5CHE - chains B and F of the 6 polymer chains in the assembly; structure by X-ray diffraction, 3.20 A resolution.

[Chain B]
Protein: Glutamyl-tRNA reductase 1, chloroplastic
Organism: Arabidopsis thaliana
Notes: EC 1.2.1.70
Reference sequence: P42804 (HEM11_ARATH); residues 73-543 here = UniProt positions 73-543
Sequence (472 residues; row label = number of the first residue in the row):
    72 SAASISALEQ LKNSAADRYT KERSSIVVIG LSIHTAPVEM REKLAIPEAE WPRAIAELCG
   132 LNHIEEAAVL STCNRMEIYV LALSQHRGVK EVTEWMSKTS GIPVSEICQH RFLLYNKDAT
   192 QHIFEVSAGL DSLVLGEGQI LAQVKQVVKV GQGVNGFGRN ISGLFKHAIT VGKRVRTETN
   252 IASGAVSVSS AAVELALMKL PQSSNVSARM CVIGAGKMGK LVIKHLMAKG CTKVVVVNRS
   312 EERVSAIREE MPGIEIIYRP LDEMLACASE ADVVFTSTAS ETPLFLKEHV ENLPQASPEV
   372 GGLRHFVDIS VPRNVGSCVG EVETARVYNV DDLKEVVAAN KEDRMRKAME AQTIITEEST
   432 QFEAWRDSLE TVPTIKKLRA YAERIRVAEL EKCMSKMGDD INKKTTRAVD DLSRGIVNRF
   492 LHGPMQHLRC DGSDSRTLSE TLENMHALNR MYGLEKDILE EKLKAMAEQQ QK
Disordered / not traced: 72-93, 225-227, 274-276, 352, 410-411, 469-470, 528-543
Differences from the reference sequence: expression tag (72)

[Chain F]
Protein: Protein FLUORESCENT IN BLUE LIGHT, chloroplastic
Organism: Arabidopsis thaliana
Reference sequence: Q940U6 (FLU_ARATH); residues 196-317 here correspond to UniProt positions 195-316 (UniProt number = residue number - 1)
Sequence (159 residues; numbered 159 to 317; the number before each row is that of its first residue):
   159 MKYLLPTAAA GLLLLAAQPA MAMDIGINSD PHHHHHHIVE PKKQELISKL KTGKTFLRNQ
   219 EPEKAYTEFK IALELAQSLK DPTEEKKAAR GLGASLQRQG KYREAIQYHS MVLAISKRES
   279 EDSGITEAYG AIADCYTELG DLEKAGKFYD TYIARLETD
Disordered / not traced: 159-199, 317
Differences from the reference sequence: initiating methionine (159); expression tag (160-195)

[How chain B and chain F interact]
Residue-residue contacts (32):
  Arg-230(B) / Asp-299(F)  salt bridge
  Arg-230(B) / Lys-302(F)
  Trp-436(B) / Glu-301(F)
  Leu-440(B) / Leu-300(F)
  Leu-440(B) / Glu-301(F)
  Val-443(B) / Thr-295(F)
  Val-443(B) / Leu-300(F)
  Val-443(B) / Tyr-307(F)  hydrophobic
  Pro-444(B) / Thr-295(F)
  Ile-446(B) / Tyr-307(F)  hydrophobic
  Lys-447(B) / Asp-292(F)
  Lys-447(B) / Thr-295(F)
  Lys-447(B) / Glu-296(F)  salt bridge
  Lys-447(B) / Tyr-307(F)
  Arg-450(B) / Glu-285(F)  salt bridge
  Arg-450(B) / Gly-288(F)
  Arg-450(B) / Ala-289(F)
  Arg-450(B) / Asp-292(F)  salt bridge
  Arg-450(B) / Tyr-307(F)
  Arg-450(B) / Tyr-310(F)  hydrogen bond
  Glu-454(B) / Glu-285(F)
  Arg-478(B) / Thr-241(F)  hydrogen bond
  Arg-485(B) / Arg-248(F)
  Asn-489(B) / Leu-314(F)
  Arg-490(B) / Leu-314(F)
  His-493(B) / Ile-311(F)
  His-493(B) / Leu-314(F)
  His-493(B) / Glu-315(F)  salt bridge
  Met-496(B) / Ile-311(F)  hydrophobic
  Gln-497(B) / Ile-311(F)
  Arg-500(B) / Gly-304(F)  hydrogen bond (side chain-backbone)
  Arg-500(B) / Asp-308(F)  salt bridge
Interface residues without a listed pair, chain B (18 interface residues in all): Leu-492
Interface residues without a listed pair, chain F (23 interface residues in all): Asp-239, Thr-284, Ala-303, Lys-305

[Overview]
The interface between chain B and chain F involves 18 residues on one side and 23 on the other; the contacts
include 3 hydrogen bonds and 6 salt bridges. Polar contacts include Arg-230(B)/Asp-299(F),
Lys-447(B)/Glu-296(F) and Arg-450(B)/Glu-285(F).
Here chain B is Glutamyl-tRNA reductase 1, chloroplastic and chain F is Protein FLUORESCENT IN BLUE LIGHT,
chloroplastic, both from Arabidopsis thaliana. Entry 5CHE (Crystal structure of Arabidopsis glutamyl-tRNA
reductase in complex with its regulatory proteins) was determined by X-ray diffraction.
